Entry 8E8Z (electron microscopy, 3.15 A resolution); this record covers chains 2 and L of the 6 polymer chains in the assembly.

== Chain 2 ==
Molecule: Capsid protein VP2
Source organism: Human poliovirus 1 strain Sabin
UniProt: Q27ZS4 (Q27ZS4_9ENTO); residue numbers follow UniProt; this construct covers 10-272
Sequence (263 residues; numbered 10 to 272; the number before each row is that of its first residue):
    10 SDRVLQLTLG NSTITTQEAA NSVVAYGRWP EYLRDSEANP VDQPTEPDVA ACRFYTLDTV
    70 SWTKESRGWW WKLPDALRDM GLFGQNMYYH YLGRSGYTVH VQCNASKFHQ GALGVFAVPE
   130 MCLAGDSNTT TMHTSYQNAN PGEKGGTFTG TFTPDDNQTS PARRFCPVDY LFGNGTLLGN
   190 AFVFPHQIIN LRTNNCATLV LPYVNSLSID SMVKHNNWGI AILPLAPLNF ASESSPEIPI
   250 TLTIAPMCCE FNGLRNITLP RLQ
Disordered / not traced: 242-243

== Chain L ==
Molecule: 9H2 Fab light chain
Source organism: Homo sapiens
Notes: antibody fragment or engineered binder
Sequence (109 residues; numbered 21 to 129; the number before each row is that of its first residue):
    21 SALTQPASVS GSPGQSITIS CTGTITDIGY YNYVSWYQQH PGKAPKLIIF DVTNRPSGVS
    81 DRFSGSKSGN TASLTISGLQ AEDEGDYYCF SHRSNNIRVF GGGTKLTVL
Cystine bridges: Cys41-Cys109

== How chain 2 and chain L interact ==
Residue-residue contacts (6):
  Thr138(2) - Asn115(L)
  Thr139(2) - Arg113(L)
  Thr139(2) - Ser114(L)
  Thr139(2) - Asn115(L)
  Thr140(2) - Ser114(L)
  Thr140(2) - Asn115(L)  hydrogen bond (backbone-side chain)
Interface residues without a listed pair, chain 2 (5 interface residues in all): Met141, His142
Interface residues without a listed pair, chain L (5 interface residues in all): Thr44, Tyr50

== In short ==
Chain 2 and chain L each contribute 5 residues to their interface; the contacts include 1 hydrogen bond. Its
one hydrogen-bonded contact is Thr140(2)-Asn115(L).
Here chain 2 is Capsid protein VP2 (Human poliovirus 1 strain Sabin) and chain L is 9H2 Fab light chain (Homo
sapiens). Entry 8E8Z (9H2 Fab-Sabin poliovirus 1 complex) was determined by electron microscopy together with
8E8L, 8E8R, 8E8S, 8E8X and 8E8Y from the same study.
